6Z16 - chains B and F of the 14 polymer chains in the assembly; structure by electron microscopy, 2.98 A resolution.

[Chain B]
Name: Multisubunit Na+/H+ antiporter, B subunit
From: Anoxybacillus flavithermus (strain DSM 21510 / WK1)
UniProt: B7GL83 (B7GL83_ANOFW); numbering as in UniProt (aligned over 1-140)
Chain sequence (140 residues; numbered 1 to 140; the number before each row is that of its first residue):
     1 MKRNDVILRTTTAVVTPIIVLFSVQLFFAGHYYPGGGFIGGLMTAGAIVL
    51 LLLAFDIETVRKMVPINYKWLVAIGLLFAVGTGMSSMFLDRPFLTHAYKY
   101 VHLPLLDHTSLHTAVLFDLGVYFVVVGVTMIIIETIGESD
Unresolved in the structure: 1-2
Residues lining bound ligands:
  - phosphatidylethanolamine (PTY), molecule 1: A13, V14, P17
  - phosphatidylethanolamine (PTY), molecule 2: L42, A45, G46, V49, T129, I136, G137, D140

[Chain F]
Name: Multisubunit Na+/H+ antiporter, F subunit
From: Anoxybacillus flavithermus (strain DSM 21510 / WK1)
UniProt: B7GL96 (B7GL96_ANOFW); residues 1-91 here = UniProt positions 1-91
Chain sequence (91 residues; row label = number of the first residue in the row):
     1 MMLNIALVILSLAMVGFLYRVVKGPSTADRIIALDAMGITLAGIVAIVSM
    51 LLNTSAFLDVILLIGILAFVGTVAFAKFLEKGVVIERGNDR
Unresolved in the structure: 1, 90-91
Residues lining bound ligands:
  - phosphatidylethanolamine (PTY), molecule 1: N4, I5, V8, S11, I44
  - phosphatidylethanolamine (PTY), molecule 2: M14, L18, V21, V22, T27, R30, I31, L34, M37, G38, L41, F75
  - phosphatidylethanolamine (PTY), molecule 3: V15, L18, V22, R30
  - phosphatidylethanolamine (PTY), molecule 4: V70, G71, A74, F75, F78, V83, V84, I85
Reported in the primary citation:
  - mutagenesis - D35L: abolished growth in response to high NaCl concentrations
  - mutagenesis - D35L: decreased stability

[Interface between chain B and chain F]
Contacting residue pairs - 28 pairs, chain B then chain F:
  R3(B) - K81(F)
  F22(B) - D59(F)
  F22(B) - L62(F)  hydrophobic
  F22(B) - I66(F)  hydrophobic
  L26(B) - D59(F)
  P34(B) - A56(F)
  P34(B) - D59(F)
  M43(B) - L63(F)  hydrophobic
  M43(B) - I66(F)  hydrophobic
  M43(B) - L67(F)  hydrophobic
  L50(B) - F69(F)  hydrophobic
  L53(B) - V70(F)
  L53(B) - V73(F)  hydrophobic
  L53(B) - A74(F)  hydrophobic
  L53(B) - K77(F)
  L53(B) - V84(F)
  D56(B) - E86(F)
  D56(B) - R87(F)
  D56(B) - G88(F)
  D56(B) - N89(F)
  I57(B) - E86(F)
  I57(B) - R87(F)
  I57(B) - G88(F)
  E58(B) - G88(F)
  E58(B) - N89(F)
  I133(B) - I85(F)  hydrophobic
  E138(B) - R87(F)  hydrogen bond (backbone-side chain)
  D140(B) - R87(F)
Other interface residues (no listed pair), chain B (21 interface residues in all): L8, T11, V15, I19, I39, V49, G137, S139

[Summary]
Chain B and chain F form an interface of 21 and 18 residues respectively; the contacts include 1 hydrogen
bond. Its one hydrogen-bonded contact is E138(B)-R87(F). The paper reports that D35L of chain F abolishes
growth in response to high NaCl concentrations; D35L of chain F reduces stability.
Here chain B is Multisubunit Na+/H+ antiporter, B subunit and chain F is Multisubunit Na+/H+ antiporter, F
subunit, both from Anoxybacillus flavithermus (strain DSM 21510 / WK1). Entry 6Z16 (Structure of the Mrp
antiporter complex) was determined by electron microscopy.
